Entry 5BRN (X-ray diffraction, 2.30 A resolution); this record covers chains C and D of the 4 polymer chains in the assembly.

Chain C (and D):
Name: Hypoxanthine-guanine phosphoribosyltransferase
From: Homo sapiens
Notes: EC 2.4.2.8; chain D of this document is another copy of the same molecule, construct and numbering; everything in this record applies to it too
Reference sequence: P00492 (HPRT_HUMAN); residues 0-217 here correspond to UniProt positions 1-218 (UniProt number = residue number + 1)
Amino-acid sequence (218 residues; each row starts with the number of its first residue; numbering starts at 0):
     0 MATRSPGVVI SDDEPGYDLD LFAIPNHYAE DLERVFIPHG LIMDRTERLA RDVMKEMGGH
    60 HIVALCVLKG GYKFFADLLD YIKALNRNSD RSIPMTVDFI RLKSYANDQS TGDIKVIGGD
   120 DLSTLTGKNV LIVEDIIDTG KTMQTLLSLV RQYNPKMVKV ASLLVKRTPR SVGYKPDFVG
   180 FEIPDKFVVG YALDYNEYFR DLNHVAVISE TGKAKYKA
Disordered / not traced: 0-5, 105-121 (chain D: 0-3, 102-118)
Sequence notes: engineered mutation A22 (Cys23 in P00492), A105 (Cys106 in P00492), A205 (Cys206 in P00492)
Bound ions: Mg2+: E133, D134 (together with 4X2)
Residues lining bound ligands: 4X2 ((2-{[(2S)-1-hydroxy-3-(6-oxo-1,6-dihydro-9H-purin-9-yl)propan-2-yl]oxy}ethyl)phosphonic acid): E133, D134, I135, I136, D137, T138, G139, K140, T141, K165, K185, F186, V187, L192, D193
Swiss-Prot annotation at these positions:
  - active site: D137 (Proton acceptor)
  - binding site (GMP): K68, E133 to T141, K165, K185 to V187, D193
  - binding site (Mg(2+)): D193
  - modified residue: A1 (N-acetylalanine), K102 (N6-acetyllysine), T141 (Phosphothreonine)
  - cross-link: K114 (Glycyl lysine isopeptide (Lys-Gly) (interchain with G-Cter in SUMO1))

Interface between chain C and chain D:
Pairs across the interface (8):
  E46(C) - R86(D)  salt bridge
  R50(C) - R86(D)  hydrogen bond (side chain-backbone)
  L84(C) - N87(D)
  R86(C) - E46(D)  salt bridge
  R86(C) - R50(D)  hydrogen bond (backbone-side chain)
  N87(C) - E46(D)  hydrogen bond
  N87(C) - R50(D)
  N87(C) - L84(D)

In short:
The chain C/chain D interface involves 5 residues from each chain; the contacts include 3 hydrogen bonds and 2
salt bridges. Polar contacts include E46(C)-R86(D), R50(C)-R86(D) and N87(C)-E46(D). Ligands of chain C:
compound 4X2.
Both chains are Hypoxanthine-guanine phosphoribosyltransferase (Homo sapiens). Entry 5BRN (Human HGPRT in
complex with (S)-HPEPHx, an acyclic nucleoside phosphonate) was determined by X-ray diffraction, deposited
together with 5BSK.
